Entry 4PCG (X-ray diffraction, 1.80 A resolution); this record covers chains A and E of the 5 polymer chains in the assembly.

Chain A (and E):
Molecule: VP1
Source organism: Polyomavirus HPyV6
Notes: chain E of this document is another copy of the same molecule, construct and numbering; everything in this record applies to it too
UniProt: D6QWI0 (D6QWI0_9POLY); residues 20-291 here correspond to UniProt positions 21-292 (UniProt number = residue number + 1)
Chain sequence (276 residues; each row starts with the number of its first residue):
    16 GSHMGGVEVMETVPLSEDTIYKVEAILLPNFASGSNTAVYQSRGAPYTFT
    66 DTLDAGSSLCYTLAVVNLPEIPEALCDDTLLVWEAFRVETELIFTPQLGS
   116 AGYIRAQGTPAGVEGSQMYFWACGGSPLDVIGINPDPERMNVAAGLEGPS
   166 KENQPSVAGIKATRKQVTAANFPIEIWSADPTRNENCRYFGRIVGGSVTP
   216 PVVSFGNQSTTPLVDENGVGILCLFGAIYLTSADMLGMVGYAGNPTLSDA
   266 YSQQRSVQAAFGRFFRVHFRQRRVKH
Disordered / not traced: 16-21, 92-93, 291 (chain E: 16-21, 88-93)
Sequence notes: expression tag (16-19)
Ion coordination: Na+: Thr63, Thr65, Thr67, Asp69
Reported in the primary citation:
  - specificity-determining residues: Tyr256 (proposed by the authors, not directly observed)
  - specificity-determining residues: Arg154

How chain A and chain E interact:
Residue-residue contacts (103; chain A residue first):
  Tyr62(A) with Leu113(E); Gly114(E), hydrogen bond (side chain-backbone); Pro125(E), hydrophobic
  Phe64(A) with Tyr118(E), hydrophobic; Gly123(E); Thr124(E); Pro125(E); Gly258(E)
  Thr65(A) with Gly258(E)
  Ser131(A) with Gln112(E); Leu113(E)
  Met133(A) with Pro111(E)
  Ile148(A) with Phe276(E), hydrophobic
  Pro150(A) with Arg58(E); Gln112(E); Ser115(E)
  Asp151(A) with Arg58(E), salt bridge; Ser115(E); Tyr256(E); Ala257(E), hydrogen bond (side chain-backbone)
  Arg154(A) with Tyr256(E)
  Met155(A) with Ser115(E)
  Pro170(A) with Tyr55(E)
  Ser171(A) with Ser57(E), hydrogen bond (backbone-side chain); Phe276(E)
  Val172(A) with Leu43(E), hydrophobic; Pro44(E), hydrophobic; Tyr55(E); Gln56(E); Ser57(E); Phe276(E)
  Ala173(A) with Ile41(E); Leu43(E); Ile108(E), hydrophobic; Phe276(E), hydrogen bond (backbone-backbone)
  Gly174(A) with Leu43(E)
  Arg179(A) with Ile41(E)
  Ile189(A) with Thr110(E); Pro111(E)
  Glu190(A) with Thr110(E); Pro111(E); Leu113(E)
  Ile191(A) with Thr110(E)
  Trp192(A) with Thr110(E)
  Ser193(A) with Ile108(E); Phe109(E), hydrogen bond (side chain-backbone); Thr110(E)
  Pro196(A) with Ile108(E), hydrophobic; Phe279(E); Arg281(E)
  Thr197(A) with Ile41(E); Phe279(E)
  Asn199(A) with Asn222(E)
  Cys202(A) with Asn222(E), hydrogen bond (backbone-side chain)
  Arg203(A) with Asn222(E); Gln223(E)
  Tyr204(A) with Gly221(E); Asn222(E), hydrogen bond (backbone-side chain)
  Phe205(A) with Phe220(E)
  Gly206(A) with Ser219(E); Phe220(E), hydrogen bond (backbone-backbone)
  Arg207(A) with Val217(E); Val218(E); Ser219(E); Phe220(E)
  Ile208(A) with Phe109(E); Thr110(E); Pro111(E); Pro216(E); Val217(E); Val218(E), hydrogen bond (backbone-backbone); Phe220(E), hydrophobic
  Val209(A) with Pro216(E)
  Gly210(A) with Val128(E); Pro215(E); Pro216(E), hydrogen bond (backbone-backbone)
  Gly211(A) with Val128(E), hydrogen bond (backbone-backbone); Glu129(E)
  Ser212(A) with Ile119(E); Gln122(E); Pro125(E); Ala126(E); Glu129(E), hydrogen bond (backbone-side chain)
  Val213(A) with Gln122(E)
  Thr214(A) with Pro215(E)
  Pro227(A) with Gln223(E)
  Glu231(A) with Arg102(E), salt bridge
  Met250(A) with Pro111(E), hydrophobic; Leu113(E), hydrophobic
  Met253(A) with Thr124(E); Pro125(E)
  Leu262(A) with Ala121(E); Gln122(E)
  Ser263(A) with Ala121(E); Gln122(E), hydrogen bond (backbone-backbone); Gly123(E)
  Asp264(A) with Arg120(E); Ala121(E); Gly123(E)
  Ser267(A) with Gly123(E)
  Arg270(A) with Gly123(E); Thr124(E), hydrogen bond
  Val272(A) with Leu113(E), hydrophobic
Interface residues without a listed pair, chain A (54 interface residues in all): Asp66, Gln132, Phe135, Trp136, Ile146, Ala194, Leu228
Interface residues without a listed pair, chain E (45 interface residues in all): Glu39, Gly127, Gly277

Overview:
54 residues of chain A face 45 of chain E across their interface, with 14 hydrogen bonds and 2 salt bridges.
Among the polar pairs are Asp151(A)-Arg58(E), Glu231(A)-Arg102(E) and Tyr62(A)-Gly114(E). The Na+ site is
built by Thr63(A), Thr65(A), Thr67(A) and Asp69(A). From the paper: specificity determinants Tyr256(A) and
Arg154(A).
Chain A and chain E are both VP1 (Polyomavirus HPyV6); the structure, Structure of Human Polyomavirus 6
(HPyV6) VP1 pentamer, was determined by X-ray diffraction, deposited together with 4PCH.
